Entry 4ZJ2 (X-ray diffraction, 1.80 A resolution); this record covers chain A.

== Chain A ==
Name: Beta-lactamase TEM
From: Escherichia coli
Notes: EC 3.5.2.6
UniProt: P62593 (BLAT_ECOLX); the author numbering skips numbers that UniProt does not, so the offset changes along the chain: 3-238 = UniProt 1-236; 240-252 = UniProt 237-249; 254-290 = UniProt 250-286
Sequence (297 residues; each row starts with the number of its first residue; note: 2 numbers in that range are skipped by the numbering (no residue carries them; nothing is unmodelled there)):
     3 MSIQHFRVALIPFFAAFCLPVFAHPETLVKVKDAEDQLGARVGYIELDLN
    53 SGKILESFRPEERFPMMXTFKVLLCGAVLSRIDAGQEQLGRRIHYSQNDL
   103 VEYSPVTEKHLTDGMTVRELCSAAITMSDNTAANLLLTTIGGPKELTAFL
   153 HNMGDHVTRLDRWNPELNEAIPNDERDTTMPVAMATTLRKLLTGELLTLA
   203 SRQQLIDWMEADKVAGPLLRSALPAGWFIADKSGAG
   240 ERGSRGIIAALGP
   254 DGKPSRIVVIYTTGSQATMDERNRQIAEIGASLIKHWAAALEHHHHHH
Not modelled in the structure: 3-25, 293-301
Construct notes: engineered mutation N166 (Glu164 in P62593); expression tag (291-301)
Modified residues: 4OV ((2R)-2-[(1R)-2-[(2S)-2-amino-2-carboxyethoxy]-1-{[(2R)-2-amino-2-phenylacetyl]amino}-2-oxoethyl]-5-methyl-3,6-dihydro-2H-1,3-thiazine-4-carboxylic acid) at position 70
Disulfides: C77-C123
Curated features (UniProtKB/Swiss-Prot):
  - active site: E168 (Proton acceptor)
  - binding site (substrate): K234 to G236
From the paper describing this entry:
  - conformationally variable residues (side-chain flip): Y105
  - mutagenesis - V216I: increased growth
  - mutagenesis - V216F, V216Y: decreased catalytic activity
  - mutagenesis - V216I: unchanged catalytic activity

== Overview ==
Curated annotation (UniProt) lists active-site residue E168 and 3 substrate-binding residues. From the paper:
V216F and V216Y reduce catalytic activity; conformational variability at Y105.
Chain A is Beta-lactamase TEM (Escherichia coli); the structure, Crystal Structure of
p-acrylamido-phenylalanine modified TEM1 beta-lactamase from Escherichia coli :E166N mutant, was determined by
X-ray diffraction, deposited together with 4ZJ1 and 4ZJ3.
